PDB entry 9F6D | electron microscopy, 3.60 A resolution | chains A and T of the 6 polymer chains in the assembly

Chain A:
Molecule: DNA polymerase epsilon catalytic subunit A
Source organism: Homo sapiens
Notes: EC 2.7.7.7, 3.1.11.-
Reference sequence: Q07864 (DPOE1_HUMAN); numbering as in UniProt (aligned over 1-1200)
Amino-acid sequence (1200 residues; each row starts with the number of its first residue):
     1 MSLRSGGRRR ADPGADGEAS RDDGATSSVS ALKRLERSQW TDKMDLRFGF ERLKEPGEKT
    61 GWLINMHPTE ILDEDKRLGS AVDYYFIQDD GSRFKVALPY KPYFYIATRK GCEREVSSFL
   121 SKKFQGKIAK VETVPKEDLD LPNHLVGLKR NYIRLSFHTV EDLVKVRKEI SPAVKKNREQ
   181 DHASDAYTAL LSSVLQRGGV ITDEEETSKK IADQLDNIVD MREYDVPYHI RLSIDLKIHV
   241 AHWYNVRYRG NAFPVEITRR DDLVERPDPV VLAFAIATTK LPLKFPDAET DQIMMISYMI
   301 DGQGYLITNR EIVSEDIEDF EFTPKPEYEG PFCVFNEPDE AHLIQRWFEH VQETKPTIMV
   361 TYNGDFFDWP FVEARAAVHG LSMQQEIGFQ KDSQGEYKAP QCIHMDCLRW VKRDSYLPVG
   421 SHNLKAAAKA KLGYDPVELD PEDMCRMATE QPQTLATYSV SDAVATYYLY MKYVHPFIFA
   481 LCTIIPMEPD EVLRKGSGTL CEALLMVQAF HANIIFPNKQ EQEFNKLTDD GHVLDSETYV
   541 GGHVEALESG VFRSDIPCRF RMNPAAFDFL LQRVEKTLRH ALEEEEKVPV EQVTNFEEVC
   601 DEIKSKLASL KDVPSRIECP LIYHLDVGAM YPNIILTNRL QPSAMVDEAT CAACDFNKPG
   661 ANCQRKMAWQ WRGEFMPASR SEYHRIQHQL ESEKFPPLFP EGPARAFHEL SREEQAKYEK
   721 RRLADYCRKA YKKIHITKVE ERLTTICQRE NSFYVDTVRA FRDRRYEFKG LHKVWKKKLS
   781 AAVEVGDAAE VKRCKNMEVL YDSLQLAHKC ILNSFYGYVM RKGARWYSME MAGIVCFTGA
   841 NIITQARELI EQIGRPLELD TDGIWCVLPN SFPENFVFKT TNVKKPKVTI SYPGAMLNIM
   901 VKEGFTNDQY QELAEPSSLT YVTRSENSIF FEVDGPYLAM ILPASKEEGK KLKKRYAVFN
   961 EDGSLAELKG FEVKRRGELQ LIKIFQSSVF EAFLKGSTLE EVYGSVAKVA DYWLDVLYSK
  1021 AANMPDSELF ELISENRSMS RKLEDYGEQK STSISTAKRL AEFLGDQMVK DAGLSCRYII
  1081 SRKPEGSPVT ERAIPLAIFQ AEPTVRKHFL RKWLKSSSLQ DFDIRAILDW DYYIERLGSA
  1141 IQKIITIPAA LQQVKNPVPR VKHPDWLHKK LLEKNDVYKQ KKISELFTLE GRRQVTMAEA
Unresolved in the structure: 1-26, 182-212, 1198-1200
Sequence notes: engineered mutation Ala-275 (Asp in Q07864), Ala-277 (Glu in Q07864)
Bound ions: Mg2+: Val-627, Asp-862 (together with 2',3'-dideoxyadenosine triphosphate); 4Fe-4S cluster Fe: Cys-651, Cys-654, Cys-663, Cys-747
Small-molecule neighbours:
  - 2',3'-dideoxyadenosine triphosphate (DDS): Val-627, Gly-628, Ala-629, Met-630, Tyr-631, Pro-632, Arg-765, Tyr-816, Asp-862
  - 4Fe-4S cluster (SF4): Val-646, Cys-651, Cys-654, Phe-656, Asn-657, Cys-663, Gln-664, Cys-747, Gln-748, Arg-749
Swiss-Prot annotation at these positions:
  - modified residue: Ser-1184 (Phosphoserine)
  - natural variant: Ala-189 (A189T: Found in a colorectal sample), Arg-231 (R231H: Found in a colorectal sample), Pro-286 (P286H: Found in a colorectal sample; P286R: Found in a colorectal sample), Phe-367 (F367S: Found in a colorectal sample), Val-411 (V411L: In CRCS12; uncertain significance), Leu-424 (L424V: In CRCS12), Pro-436 (P436R: Found in a colorectal sample), Tyr-458 (Y458F: In CRCS12; uncertain significance), Ser-459 (S459F: Found in a colorectal sample), Arg-762 (R762W: Found in a colorectal sample), Lys-777 (K777N: Found in a colorectal sample), Ala-1007 (A1007P: In IMAGEI; uncertain significance), 1 further natural variant entry in UniProt
Reported in the primary citation:
  - binding site for 2',3'-dideoxyadenosine triphosphate: Ala-629, Met-630, Arg-765
  - contacts within the chain: Glu-858/Lys-954, Asp-860/Lys-954

Chain T:
Molecule: DNA template strand
Sequence (38 nucleotides; numbered 1 to 38; the number before each row is that of its first residue):
     1 AAGGCTGAAC GAATTGGTGA GGGTTGGGAA GTGGAAGG
Unresolved in the structure: 1-10

How chain A and chain T interact:
Contacting residue pairs (34):
  Lys-495(A) with DA12(T), salt bridge to the phosphate; DA13(T), salt bridge to the phosphate
  Gly-496(A) with DT14(T), phosphate contact
  Thr-499(A) with DT14(T), phosphate contact
  Thr-538(A) with DG16(T), phosphate contact
  Tyr-539(A) with DT15(T), sugar contact; DG16(T), phosphate contact
  Val-540(A) with DG17(T), phosphate contact
  Gly-541(A) with DG16(T), hydrogen bond to the phosphate; DG17(T), hydrogen bond to the phosphate
  Arg-672(A) with DG17(T), salt bridge to the phosphate
  Arg-728(A) with DG26(T), salt bridge to the phosphate
  Lys-732(A) with DG26(T), sugar contact
  Gly-817(A) with DT14(T), base contact
  Met-820(A) with DT15(T), sugar contact
  Arg-821(A) with DT14(T), salt bridge to the phosphate
  Lys-822(A) with DA13(T), base contact; DT15(T), salt bridge to the phosphate
  Leu-952(A) with DA20(T), phosphate contact
  Lys-953(A) with DT18(T), salt bridge to the phosphate; DG19(T), phosphate contact
  Lys-954(A) with DT18(T), sugar contact
  Arg-955(A) with DG19(T), hydrogen bond to the sugar
  Glu-972(A) with DA20(T), sugar contact
  Arg-975(A) with DG19(T), base contact
  Lys-1050(A) with DT24(T), phosphate contact
  Val-1089(A) with DG22(T), phosphate contact; DG23(T), phosphate contact
  Thr-1090(A) with DG23(T), hydrogen bond to the phosphate
  Tyr-1132(A) with DG21(T), phosphate contact; DG22(T), hydrogen bond to the phosphate
  Arg-1136(A) with DG21(T), salt bridge to the phosphate
  Ser-1139(A) with DG21(T), phosphate contact
  Lys-1143(A) with DA20(T), salt bridge to the phosphate
Interface residues without a listed pair, chain A (36 interface residues in all): Ser-497, Gly-498, Gly-542, Val-544, Tyr-816, Lys-951, Thr-1052, Ile-1080, Pro-1088
Interface residues without a listed pair, chain T (15 interface residues in all): DT25

Overview:
The interface between chain A and chain T involves 36 residues on one side and 15 on the other; the contacts
include 5 hydrogen bonds and 9 salt bridges. Polar pairs include Arg-955(A)/DG19(T), Gly-541(A)/DG16(T) and
Gly-541(A)/DG17(T). The paper reports a binding site for 2',3'-dideoxyadenosine triphosphate at Ala-629(A),
Met-630(A) and Arg-765(A); contacts within the chain involving Glu-858(A), Lys-954(A) and Asp-860(A).
Chain A is DNA polymerase epsilon catalytic subunit A (Homo sapiens) and chain T is DNA template strand; the
structure, Human DNA polymerase epsilon bound to DNA and PCNA (open conformation), was determined by electron
microscopy together with 9F6E, 9F6F, 9F6I, 9F6J, 9F6K and 9F6L from the same study.
